Entry 4XD7 (X-ray diffraction, 3.90 A resolution); this record covers chains F and G of the 8 polymer chains in the assembly.

[Chain F]
Protein: ATP synthase subunit beta
From: Bacillus sp. PS3
Notes: EC 3.6.3.14
UniProtKB: Q5KUJ3 (ATPB_GEOKA); residues 2-473 here = UniProt positions 2-473
Chain sequence (483 residues; each row starts with the number of its first residue; numbers below 1 keep their minus sign (Mse-9 is residue -9)):
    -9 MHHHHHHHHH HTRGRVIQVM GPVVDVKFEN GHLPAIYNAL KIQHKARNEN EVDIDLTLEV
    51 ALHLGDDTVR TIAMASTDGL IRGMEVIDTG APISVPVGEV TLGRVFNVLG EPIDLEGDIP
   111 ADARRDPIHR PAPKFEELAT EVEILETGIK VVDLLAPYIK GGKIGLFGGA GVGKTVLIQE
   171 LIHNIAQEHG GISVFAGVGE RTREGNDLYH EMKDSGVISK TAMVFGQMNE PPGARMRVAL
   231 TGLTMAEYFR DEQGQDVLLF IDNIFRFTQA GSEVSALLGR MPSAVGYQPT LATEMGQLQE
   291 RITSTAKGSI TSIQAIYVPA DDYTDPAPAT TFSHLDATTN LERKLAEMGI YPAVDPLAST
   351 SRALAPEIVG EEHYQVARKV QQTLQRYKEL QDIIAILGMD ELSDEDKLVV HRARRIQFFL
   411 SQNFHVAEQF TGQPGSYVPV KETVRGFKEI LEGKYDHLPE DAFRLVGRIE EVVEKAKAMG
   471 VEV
Not modelled in the structure: -9 to 3, 19, 25, 244, 471-473
Construct notes: initiating methionine (-9); expression tag (-8 to 1)
Modified residues: Mse-9 (selenomethionine); Mse10, Mse64, Mse74, Mse202, Mse213, Mse218, Mse226, Mse235, Mse271, Mse285, Mse338, Mse389, Mse469 (selenomethionine; parent Met)
UniProt features mapped onto this chain:
  - binding site (ATP): Gly158 to Thr165
Residues lining bound ligands: ADP (adenosine-5'-diphosphate): Gly159, Ala160, Gly161, Val162, Gly163, Lys164, Thr165, Val166, Arg191, Tyr341, Gln412, Phe414, Phe420

[Chain G]
Protein: ATP synthase gamma chain
From: Bacillus sp. PS3
UniProtKB: Q5KUJ2 (ATPG_GEOKA); residues 1-285 here = UniProt positions 1-285
Chain sequence (285 residues; row label = number of the first residue in the row):
     1 MASLRDIKTR INATKKTSQI TKAMEMVSTS KLNRAEQNAK SFVPYMEKIQ EVVANVALGA
    61 GGASHPMLVS RPVKKTGYLV ITSDRGLAGA YNSNVLRLVY QTIQKRHACP DEYAIIVIGR
   121 VGLSFFRKRN MPVILDITRL PDQPSFADIK EIARKTVGLF ADGTFDELYM YYNHYVSAIQ
   181 QEVTERKLLP LTDLAENKQR TVYEFEPSQE EILDVLLPQY AESLIYGALL DAKASEHAAR
   241 MTAMKNATDN ANELIRTLTL SYNRARQAAI TQEITEIVAG ANALQ
Not modelled in the structure: 59-68, 105, 131-132, 163, 193-208, 285
Construct notes: conflict Cys109 (Ser in Q5KUJ2)
Modified residues: Mse1, Mse24, Mse26, Mse46, Mse170, Mse241, Mse244 (selenomethionine; parent Met); Mse67, Mse131 (selenomethionine)

[Interface between chain F and chain G]
Contacting residue pairs (12):
  Mse271(F) - Ala279(G)
  Mse271(F) - Ala283(G)  hydrophobic
  Asp311(F) - Mse1(G)
  Asp312(F) - Mse1(G)
  Tyr313(F) - Mse1(G)
  Ile386(F) - Ala247(G)
  Ile386(F) - Asn250(G)
  Ile386(F) - Ala251(G)  hydrophobic
  Leu387(F) - Ala247(G)  hydrophobic
  Asp390(F) - Gly89(G)
  Asp390(F) - Ala90(G)
  Glu391(F) - Leu87(G)
Other interface residues (no listed pair), chain F (12 interface residues in all): Pro272, Thr314, Asp382, Ala385
Other interface residues (no listed pair), chain G (12 interface residues in all): Ser93, Asn246, Leu254

[Overview]
The chain F/chain G interface involves 12 residues from each chain. Chain F binds ADP. From UniProt: 8
ATP-binding residues on chain F.
Here chain F is ATP synthase subunit beta and chain G is ATP synthase gamma chain, both from Bacillus sp. PS3.
Entry 4XD7 (Structure of thermophilic F1-ATPase inhibited by epsilon subunit) was determined by X-ray
diffraction.
